PDB entry 4F86 | X-ray diffraction, 3.00 A resolution | chains C and D of the 6 polymer chains in the assembly

[Chain C (and D)]
Protein: Geranyl diphosphate 2-C-methyltransferase
Organism: Streptomyces lasaliensis
Notes: EC 2.1.1.-; chain D of this document is another copy of the same molecule, construct and numbering; everything in this record applies to it too
UniProt: D3KYU3 (GPPMT_STRLS); residues 1-300 here = UniProt positions 1-300
Chain sequence (320 residues; each row starts with the number of its first residue; numbers below 1 keep their minus sign (Met-19 is residue -19)):
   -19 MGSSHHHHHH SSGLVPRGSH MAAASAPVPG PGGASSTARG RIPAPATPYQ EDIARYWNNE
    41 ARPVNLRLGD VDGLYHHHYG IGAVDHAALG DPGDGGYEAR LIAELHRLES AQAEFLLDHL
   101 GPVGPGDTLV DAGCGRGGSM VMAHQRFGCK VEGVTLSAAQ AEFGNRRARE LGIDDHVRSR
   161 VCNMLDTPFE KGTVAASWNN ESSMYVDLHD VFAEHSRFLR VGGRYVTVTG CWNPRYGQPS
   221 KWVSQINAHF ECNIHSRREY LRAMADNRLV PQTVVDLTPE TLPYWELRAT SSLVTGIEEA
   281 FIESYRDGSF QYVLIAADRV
Not modelled in the structure: -19 to 26 (chain D: -19 to 24, 74-76)
Differences from the reference sequence: expression tag (-19 to 0)
Ion coordination: Mg2+: Asn45, Glu89 (together with geranyl diphosphate)
Ligand contacts:
  - geranyl diphosphate (GPP): Trp37, Arg42, Val44, Asn45, His57, His58, Tyr59, Glu181, Met184, Tyr185, Thr209, Gly210, Ile226, Phe230, Ile234, Arg268, Thr275, Phe281, Phe290, Tyr292
  - sinefungin (SFG): Ile33, Trp37, His56, His57, His58, Asp111, Gly113, Cys114, Gly115, Ser119, Val134, Thr135, Leu136, Gln140, Cys162, Asn163, Met164, Asn180, Glu181, Ser182, Tyr185, Val186
What the authors report for this chain:
  - binding site for sinefungin: His57, His58, Val134, Thr135, Leu136, Gln140, Asn163, Met164, Tyr185, Val186
  - binding site for geranyl diphosphate: Tyr36, Trp37, Arg42, Asn45, His57, Tyr59, Glu181, Met184, Tyr185, Ile226, Phe230, Ile234, Arg268, Phe281, Phe290
  - mutagenesis - Y59F: unchanged catalytic activity on geranyl diphosphate
  - mutagenesis - E181A: abolished catalytic activity on geranyl diphosphate
  - catalytic residues: Tyr59, Glu181, Tyr185, Phe230

[How chain C and chain D interact]
Contacting residue pairs - 34 pairs, chain C then chain D:
  Thr27(C) with Tyr216(D)
  Pro28(C) with Arg215(D); Tyr216(D)
  Tyr29(C) with Tyr216(D), hydrogen bond (backbone-backbone); Gly217(D); Gln218(D); Pro219(D)
  Asp32(C) with Tyr216(D), hydrogen bond
  Tyr185(C) with Gln218(D)
  Val186(C) with Gln218(D)
  Asp187(C) with Gln218(D)
  Tyr216(C) with Thr27(D); Pro28(D); Tyr29(D), hydrogen bond (backbone-backbone); Asp32(D), hydrogen bond
  Gly217(C) with Thr27(D)
  Gln218(C) with Tyr29(D); Tyr185(D); Asp187(D); Asn233(D), hydrogen bond
  Pro219(C) with Tyr29(D); Asn233(D)
  Lys221(C) with Glu231(D)
  Ser224(C) with Ser224(D); Asn227(D); Ala228(D); Cys232(D)
  Asn227(C) with Ser224(D)
  Ala228(C) with Ser224(D); Gln225(D)
  Glu231(C) with Lys221(D)
  Cys232(C) with Ser224(D)
  Asn233(C) with Gln218(D), hydrogen bond; Pro219(D)
Interface residues without a listed pair, chain C (23 interface residues in all): Met184, Asp190, Arg215, Gln225, Arg238
Interface residues without a listed pair, chain D (23 interface residues in all): Val186, Asp190, Ser220, Arg238

[Summary]
Chain C and chain D each contribute 23 residues to their interface, with 6 hydrogen bonds. Among the polar
pairs are Asp32(C)-Tyr216(D), Gln218(C)-Asn233(D) and Tyr29(C)-Tyr216(D). Ligands of chain C: sinefungin and
geranyl diphosphate. From the paper: catalytic residues Tyr59(C), Glu181(C) and Tyr185(C) among others; E181A
of chain C abolishes catalytic activity on geranyl diphosphate.
Chain C and chain D are both Geranyl diphosphate 2-C-methyltransferase (Streptomyces lasaliensis); the
structure, Structure analysis of Geranyl diphosphate methyltransferase in complex with GPP and sinefungin, was
determined by X-ray diffraction, deposited together with 4F84 and 4F85.
